Entry 8X3G (X-ray diffraction, 1.84 A resolution); this record covers chains B and D of the 6 polymer chains in the assembly.

== Chain B ==
Name: Agmatinase family protein
From: Aminobacter sp. NyZ550
Reference sequence: A0A9E9PQ69 (A0A9E9PQ69_9HYPH); residue numbers follow UniProt; this construct covers 1-357
Chain sequence (378 residues; row label = number of the first residue in the row; numbers below 1 keep their minus sign (Met-20 is residue -20)):
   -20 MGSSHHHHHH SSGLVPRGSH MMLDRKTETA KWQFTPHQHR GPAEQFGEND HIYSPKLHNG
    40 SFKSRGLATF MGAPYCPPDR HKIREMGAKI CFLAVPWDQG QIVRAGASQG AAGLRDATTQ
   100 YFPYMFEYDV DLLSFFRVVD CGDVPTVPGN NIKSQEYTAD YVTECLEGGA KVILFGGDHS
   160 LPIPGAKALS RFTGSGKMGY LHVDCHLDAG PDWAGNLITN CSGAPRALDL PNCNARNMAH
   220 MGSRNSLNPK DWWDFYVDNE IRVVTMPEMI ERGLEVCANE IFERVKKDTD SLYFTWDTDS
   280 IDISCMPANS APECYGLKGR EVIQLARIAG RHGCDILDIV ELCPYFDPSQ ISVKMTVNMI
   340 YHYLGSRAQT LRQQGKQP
Disordered / not traced: -20 to 7
Sequence notes: initiating methionine (-20); expression tag (-19 to 0)
Bound ions: Mn2+ site 1: His158, Asp183, Asp187, Asp276 (together with glycerol); Mn2+ site 2: Asp183, His185, Asp276, Asp278 (together with glycerol)
From the paper describing this entry:
  - mutagenesis - N199H: decreased catalytic activity
  - mutagenesis - N199A: abolished catalytic activity
  - catalytic residues: Asn199 (proposed by the authors, not directly observed)

== Chain D ==
Name: Arginase family protein
From: Aminobacter sp. NyZ550
Reference sequence: A0A9E9PPA5 (A0A9E9PPA5_9HYPH); residue numbers follow UniProt; this construct covers 1-348
Chain sequence (348 residues; each row starts with the number of its first residue):
     1 MNPAKSYAHL FSPLGGDAGD NYRAPGLITF LRSAHVPLNA EALKACGAKY AFVGVPFDEG
    61 NIGKPGSEDA PREFRLITQE YFSYWFEYNV DLHGKAVDCG DVSMPKVSPE VAHERIYRAV
   121 REVLKSGLIP IICGGDRSIS ITAARALSDH IGPQKKMGYM HFGAQLDMAD SWAGERNLAP
   181 CAMARITELP NLDIRNVAHL GARNAMNPKD HIDLSKERGL QYDSMFDLFD AGIYPLVERS
   241 IDRVWSGTDA QYLGFNFNVM DSSTAPGVTS TEPGGLESRE MMRIVDMIAK RGGVSVIDLT
   301 ELCPIFDISG TAARLAACVI MRLMASLAAQ DGDVIDDKLR RTDLVAAE
Disordered / not traced: 1-24, 336-348

== Interface between chain B and chain D ==
Contacting residue pairs - 85 pairs, chain B then chain D:
  Ile31(B) - Pro208(D)
  Ile31(B) - Lys209(D)  hydrogen bond (backbone-backbone)
  Tyr32(B) - Pro208(D)
  Tyr32(B) - Lys209(D)
  Tyr32(B) - Asp210(D)
  Ser33(B) - Ala169(D)
  Ser33(B) - Ser171(D)
  Ser33(B) - Trp172(D)
  Ser33(B) - Pro208(D)
  Ser33(B) - Asp210(D)  hydrogen bond
  Ser33(B) - His211(D)  hydrogen bond
  Pro34(B) - Trp172(D)
  Pro34(B) - Ala173(D)  hydrogen bond (backbone-backbone)
  Lys35(B) - Ala173(D)
  Lys35(B) - Gly174(D)  hydrogen bond (backbone-backbone)
  His37(B) - Ala173(D)
  Asn38(B) - Ile62(D)  hydrogen bond (side chain-backbone)
  Asn38(B) - Trp172(D)  hydrogen bond
  Phe41(B) - Ile62(D)
  Phe41(B) - Gly63(D)
  Phe41(B) - Trp172(D)  hydrophobic
  Phe41(B) - Met206(D)  hydrophobic
  Lys42(B) - Asn61(D)  hydrogen bond (side chain-backbone)
  Lys42(B) - Ile62(D)
  Lys42(B) - Gly63(D)  hydrogen bond (side chain-backbone)
  Lys42(B) - Lys64(D)  hydrogen bond (backbone-side chain)
  Gln99(B) - Lys64(D)
  Gln99(B) - Met206(D)
  Tyr100(B) - Asn204(D)
  Tyr100(B) - Ala205(D)
  Tyr100(B) - Met206(D)
  Tyr100(B) - Glu272(D)  hydrogen bond
  Tyr100(B) - Pro273(D)
  Phe101(B) - Trp172(D)  hydrophobic
  Phe101(B) - Ala205(D)  hydrogen bond (backbone-backbone)
  Phe101(B) - Met206(D)  hydrophobic
  Phe101(B) - Pro208(D)  hydrophobic
  Tyr103(B) - Ala205(D)
  Tyr103(B) - Asn207(D)
  Tyr103(B) - Lys209(D)
  Phe105(B) - Ala202(D)
  Phe105(B) - Arg203(D)
  Phe105(B) - Asn204(D)
  Phe105(B) - Asn207(D)
  Phe105(B) - Ile212(D)  hydrophobic
  Glu106(B) - Arg203(D)
  Glu106(B) - Asn204(D)  hydrogen bond (side chain-backbone)
  Glu106(B) - Phe226(D)
  Tyr107(B) - Phe226(D)
  Ser283(B) - Ser263(D)
  Cys284(B) - Asp261(D)
  Cys284(B) - Ser263(D)
  Lys297(B) - Glu277(D)  salt bridge
  Gly298(B) - Asp261(D)
  Gly298(B) - Gly274(D)
  Arg299(B) - Phe229(D)
  Arg299(B) - Gly274(D)
  Arg299(B) - Gly275(D)  hydrogen bond (side chain-backbone)
  Arg299(B) - Leu276(D)
  Arg299(B) - Glu277(D)  salt bridge
  Arg299(B) - Glu280(D)  salt bridge
  Ile302(B) - Asn204(D)
  Ile302(B) - Phe226(D)  hydrophobic
  Ile302(B) - Pro273(D)
  Asp326(B) - Ile308(D)
  Pro327(B) - Ile305(D)
  Pro327(B) - Phe306(D)
  Pro327(B) - Asp307(D)
  Ser328(B) - Pro266(D)
  Ser328(B) - Phe306(D)
  Ser328(B) - Ile308(D)
  Gln329(B) - Thr269(D)
  Gln329(B) - Thr271(D)
  Gln329(B) - Phe306(D)
  Ile330(B) - Ser262(D)
  Ile330(B) - Pro266(D)  hydrophobic
  Ile330(B) - Thr271(D)
  Ile330(B) - Ile308(D)  hydrophobic
  Lys333(B) - Ser270(D)  hydrogen bond
  Lys333(B) - Thr271(D)  hydrogen bond (side chain-backbone)
  Met334(B) - Pro273(D)  hydrophobic
  Asn337(B) - Asn204(D)
  Asn337(B) - Pro273(D)
  His341(B) - Asn204(D)  hydrogen bond
  His341(B) - Phe226(D)
Also at the interface, not in a pair above, chain B (36 interface residues in all): Leu36, Met104, Asp108, Pro286, Tyr340
Also at the interface, not in a pair above, chain D (43 interface residues in all): Asp213, Tyr222, Ser224

== Summary ==
The interface between chain B and chain D involves 36 residues on one side and 43 on the other, with 17
hydrogen bonds and 3 salt bridges. Among the polar pairs are Lys297(B)-Glu277(D), Arg299(B)-Glu277(D) and
Arg299(B)-Glu280(D). From the paper: the catalytic residue Asn199(B); N199H of chain B reduces catalytic
activity.
Chain B is Agmatinase family protein and chain D is Arginase family protein, both from Aminobacter sp. NyZ550;
the structure, Crystal structure of metformin hydrolase from Aminobacter, was determined by X-ray diffraction.
